5JDO - chains D and E of the 6 polymer chains in the assembly; structure by X-ray diffraction, 3.20 A resolution.

Chain D:
Molecule: Hemoglobin subunit beta
Organism: Homo sapiens
UniProtKB: P68871 (HBB_HUMAN); numbering as in UniProt (aligned over 3-147)
Amino-acid sequence (145 residues; row label = number of the first residue in the row):
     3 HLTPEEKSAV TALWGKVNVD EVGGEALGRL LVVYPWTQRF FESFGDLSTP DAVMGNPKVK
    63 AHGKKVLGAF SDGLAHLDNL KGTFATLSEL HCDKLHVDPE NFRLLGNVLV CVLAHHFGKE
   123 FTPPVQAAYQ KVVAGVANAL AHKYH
Bound ions: heme Fe near His93 (its only coordinating residue here)
Residues lining bound ligands:
  - heme (HEM): Leu32, Thr39, Phe42, Phe43, His64, Lys67, Val68, Ala71, Phe72, Phe86, Leu89, Leu92, His93, Leu97, Val99, Asn103, Phe104, Leu107, Leu142
  - oxygen molecule (OXY): Leu29, Phe43, His64, Val68

Chain E:
Molecule: Hemoglobin subunit alpha
Organism: Homo sapiens
UniProtKB: P69905 (HBA_HUMAN); numbering as in UniProt (aligned over 2-141)
Amino-acid sequence (140 residues; row label = number of the first residue in the row):
     2 VLSPADKTNV KAAWGKVGAH AGEYGAEALE RMFLSFPTTK TYFPHFDLSH GSAQVKGHGK
    62 KVADALTNAV AHVDDMPNAL SALSDLHAHK LRVDPVNFKL LSHCLLVTLA AHLPAEFTPA
   122 VHASLDKFLA SVSTVLTSKY
Bound ions: heme Fe: His88 (together with oxygen molecule)
Residues lining bound ligands:
  - heme (HEM): Met33, Thr40, Tyr43, Phe44, His46, Phe47, His59, Lys62, Val63, Ala66, Leu67, Leu84, Leu87, His88, Leu92, Val94, Asn98, Phe99, Leu102, Leu106, Leu137
  - oxygen molecule (OXY): Leu30, Phe44, His59, Val63, Leu102

Chain D / chain E interface:
Residue-residue contacts - 14 pairs, chain D then chain E:
  Pro37(D) - Arg93(E)  hydrogen bond (backbone-side chain)
  Trp38(D) - Arg93(E)
  Trp38(D) - Asp95(E)  hydrogen bond
  Trp38(D) - Pro96(E)
  Trp38(D) - Tyr141(E)  hydrophobic
  Gln40(D) - Arg93(E)
  Arg41(D) - Tyr43(E)  hydrogen bond
  Arg41(D) - Arg93(E)
  His98(D) - Thr39(E)
  His98(D) - Thr42(E)
  Asp100(D) - Asp95(E)
  Asp100(D) - Val97(E)
  Glu102(D) - Val97(E)
  Asn103(D) - Asp95(E)  hydrogen bond
Other interface residues (no listed pair), chain D (9 interface residues in all): Tyr146
Other interface residues (no listed pair), chain E (10 interface residues in all): Val94, Asn98

Overview:
9 residues of chain D face 10 of chain E across their interface; the contacts include 4 hydrogen bonds. Polar
pairs include Pro37(D)-Arg93(E), Trp38(D)-Asp95(E) and Arg41(D)-Tyr43(E). Chain D binds heme and oxygen
molecule. Bound to chain E: heme and oxygen molecule.
Chain D is Hemoglobin subunit beta and chain E is Hemoglobin subunit alpha, both from Homo sapiens; the
structure, T. congolense haptoglobin-haemoglobin receptor in complex with haemoglobin, was determined by X-ray
diffraction.
